Entry 8UKU (X-ray diffraction, 3.60 A resolution); this record covers chains T and B of the 13 polymer chains in the assembly.

[Chain T]
Molecule: tsDNA with Fapy-dG
Sequence (29 nucleotides; each row starts with the number of its first residue):
     1 CCTTCTCTCT CTCGCTGAXC CTCTCGATG
Not modelled in the structure: 1-4, 29
Modified residues: WVQ (N-[(5E)-2-amino-5-(formylimino)-6-oxo-5,6-dihydropyrimidin-4-yl]-2-deoxy-5-O-phosphono-beta-D-erythro-pentofuranosylamine) at position 19

[Chain B]
Name: DNA-directed RNA polymerase II subunit RPB2
Source organism: Saccharomyces cerevisiae S288C
Notes: EC 2.7.7.6
UniProtKB: P08518 (RPB2_YEAST); numbering as in UniProt (aligned over 1-1224)
Chain sequence (1224 residues; numbered 1 to 1224; the number before each row is that of its first residue):
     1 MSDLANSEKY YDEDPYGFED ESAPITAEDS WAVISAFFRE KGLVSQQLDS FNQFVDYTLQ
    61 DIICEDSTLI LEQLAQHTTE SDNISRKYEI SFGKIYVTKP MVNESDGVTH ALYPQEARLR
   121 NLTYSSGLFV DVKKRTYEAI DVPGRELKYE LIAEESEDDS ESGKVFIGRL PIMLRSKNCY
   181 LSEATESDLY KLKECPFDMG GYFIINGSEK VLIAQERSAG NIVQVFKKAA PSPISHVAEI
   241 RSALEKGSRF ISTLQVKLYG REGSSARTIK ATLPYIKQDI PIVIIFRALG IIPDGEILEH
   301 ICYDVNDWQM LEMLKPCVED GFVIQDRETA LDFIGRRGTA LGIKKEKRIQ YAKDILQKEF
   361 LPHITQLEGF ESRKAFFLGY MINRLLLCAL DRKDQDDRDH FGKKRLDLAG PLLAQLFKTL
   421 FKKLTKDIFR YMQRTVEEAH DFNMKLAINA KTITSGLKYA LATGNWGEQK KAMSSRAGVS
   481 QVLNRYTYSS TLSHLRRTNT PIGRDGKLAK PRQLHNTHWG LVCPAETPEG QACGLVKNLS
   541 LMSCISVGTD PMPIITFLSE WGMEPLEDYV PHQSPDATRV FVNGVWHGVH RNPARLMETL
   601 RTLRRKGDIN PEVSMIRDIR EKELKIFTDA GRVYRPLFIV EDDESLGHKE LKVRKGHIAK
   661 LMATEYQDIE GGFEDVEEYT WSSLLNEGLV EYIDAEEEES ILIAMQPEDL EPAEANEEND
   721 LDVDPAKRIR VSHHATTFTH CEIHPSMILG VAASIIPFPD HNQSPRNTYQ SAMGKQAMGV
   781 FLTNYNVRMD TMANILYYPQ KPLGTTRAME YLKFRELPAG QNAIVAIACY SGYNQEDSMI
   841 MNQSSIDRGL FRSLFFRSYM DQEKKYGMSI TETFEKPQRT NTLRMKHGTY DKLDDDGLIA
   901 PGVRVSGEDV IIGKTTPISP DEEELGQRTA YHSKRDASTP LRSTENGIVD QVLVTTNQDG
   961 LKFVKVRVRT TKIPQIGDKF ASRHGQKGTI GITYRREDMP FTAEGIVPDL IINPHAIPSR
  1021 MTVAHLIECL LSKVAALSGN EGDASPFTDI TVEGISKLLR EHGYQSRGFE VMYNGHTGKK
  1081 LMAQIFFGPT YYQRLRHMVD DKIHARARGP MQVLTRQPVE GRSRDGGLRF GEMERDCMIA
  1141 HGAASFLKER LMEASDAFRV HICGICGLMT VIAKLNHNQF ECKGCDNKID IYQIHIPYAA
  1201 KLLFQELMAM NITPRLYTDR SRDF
Not modelled in the structure: 1-19, 76-85, 139-161, 338-344, 439-445, 503-508, 644-646, 669-675, 715-720, 920-929, 1222-1224
Ion coordination: Zn2+: Cys1163, Cys1166, Cys1182, Cys1185
Small-molecule neighbours: pyrophosphate (POP): Arg766, Ser1019, Arg1020

[Chain T / chain B interface]
Pairs across the interface (18):
  WVQ_19(T) - Gln531(B)  base contact
  DC20(T) - Met1133(B)  sugar contact
  DC21(T) - Arg1129(B)  salt bridge to the phosphate
  DC21(T) - Gly1131(B)  phosphate contact
  DT22(T) - Leu1128(B)  phosphate contact
  DT22(T) - Arg1129(B)  hydrogen bond to the phosphate
  DC23(T) - Gly1121(B)  phosphate contact
  DC23(T) - Arg1122(B)  hydrogen bond to the phosphate
  DT24(T) - Met792(B)  phosphate contact
  DT24(T) - Arg1096(B)  sugar contact
  DT24(T) - Arg1122(B)  phosphate contact
  DC25(T) - Met792(B)  phosphate contact
  DC25(T) - Arg857(B)  salt bridge to the phosphate
  DC25(T) - Arg942(B)  salt bridge to the phosphate
  DG26(T) - Thr791(B)  hydrogen bond to the phosphate
  DA27(T) - Ser208(B)  phosphate contact
  DA27(T) - Ala462(B)  phosphate contact
  DT28(T) - Ala462(B)  phosphate contact
Also at the interface, not in a pair above, chain B (17 interface residues in all): Asn206, Thr463, Asp1101

[In short]
The interface between chain T and chain B involves 10 residues on one side and 17 on the other, with 3
hydrogen bonds and 3 salt bridges. Among the polar pairs are DT22(T)-Arg1129(B), DC23(T)-Arg1122(B) and
DG26(T)-Thr791(B). Bound to chain B: pyrophosphate.
Here chain T is tsDNA with Fapy-dG and chain B is DNA-directed RNA polymerase II subunit RPB2 (Saccharomyces
cerevisiae S288C). Entry 8UKU (RNA polymerase II elongation complex with Fapy-dG lesion with CMP added) was
determined by X-ray diffraction, deposited together with 8UKQ, 8UKR, 8UKS and 8UKT.
